5FGG - chains Z and a of the 28 polymer chains in the assembly; structure by X-ray diffraction, 2.70 A resolution.

# Chain Z
Molecule: Proteasome subunit beta type-6
Organism: Saccharomyces cerevisiae (strain ATCC 204508 / S288c)
Notes: EC 3.4.25.1
UniProtKB: P23724 (PSB6_YEAST); residues 1-222 here correspond to UniProt positions 20-241 (UniProt number = residue number + 19)
Sequence (222 residues; each row starts with the number of its first residue):
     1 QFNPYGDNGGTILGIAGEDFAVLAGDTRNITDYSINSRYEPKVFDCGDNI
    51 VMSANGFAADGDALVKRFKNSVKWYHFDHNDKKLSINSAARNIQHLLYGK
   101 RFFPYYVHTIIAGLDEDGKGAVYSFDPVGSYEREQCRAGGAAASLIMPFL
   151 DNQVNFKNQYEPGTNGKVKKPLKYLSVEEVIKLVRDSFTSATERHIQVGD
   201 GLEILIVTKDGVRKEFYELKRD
Ion coordination: Mg2+: Thr192, His195, Val198
Residues lining bound ligands: CARFILZOMIB, bound form (3BV; N-{(2S)-2-[(morpholin-4-ylacetyl)amino]-4-phenylbutanoyl}-L-leucyl-N-[(2R,3S,4S)-1,3-dihydroxy-2,6-dimethylheptan-4-yl]-L-phenylalaninamide): Arg101, Pro104, His108, Asp126, Pro127, Val128, Ser130

# Chain a
Molecule: Proteasome subunit beta type-7
Organism: Saccharomyces cerevisiae (strain ATCC 204508 / S288c)
Notes: EC 3.4.25.1
UniProtKB: P30657 (PSB7_YEAST); residues -12 to 233 here correspond to UniProt positions 21-266 (UniProt number = residue number + 33)
Sequence (246 residues; numbered -12 to 233; the number before each row is that of its first residue; numbers below 1 keep their minus sign (Thr-12 is residue -12)):
   -12 TQIANAGASPMVNTQQPIVTGTSVISMKYDNGVIIAADNLGSYGSLLRFN
    38 GVERLIPVGDNTVVGISGDISDMQHIERLLKDLVTENAYDNPLADAEEAL
    88 EPSYIFEYLATVMYQRRSKMNPLWNAIIVAGVQSNGDQFLRYVNLLGVTY
   138 SSPTLATGFGAHMANPLLRKVVDRESDIPKTTVQVAEEAIVNAMRVLYYR
   188 DARSSRNFSLAIIDKNTGLTFKKNLQVENMKWDFAKDIKGYGTQKI
Disordered / not traced: -12 to 0

# Chain Z / chain a interface
Pairs across the interface (38):
  Gln1(Z) with Thr1(a)
  Phe2(Z) with Arg104(a); Met107(a); Pro109(a), hydrophobic; Leu133(a), hydrophobic
  Asn3(Z) with Leu133(a)
  Pro4(Z) with Arg104(a), hydrogen bond (backbone-side chain); Met107(a), hydrophobic; Leu133(a)
  Asn8(Z) with Val135(a)
  Asn29(Z) with Tyr137(a)
  Ser34(Z) with His149(a), hydrogen bond
  Ile35(Z) with Arg156(a), hydrogen bond (backbone-side chain)
  Asn36(Z) with Tyr137(a), hydrogen bond; Ser139(a); Arg156(a)
  Ser37(Z) with Ser138(a), hydrogen bond (side chain-backbone)
  Glu40(Z) with Arg128(a), salt bridge; Tyr137(a); Ser138(a), hydrogen bond (side chain-backbone)
  Phe57(Z) with Arg104(a); Leu133(a); Val135(a), hydrophobic
  Ala59(Z) with Tyr101(a); Leu133(a); Gly134(a); Val135(a)
  Asp60(Z) with Tyr101(a), hydrogen bond; Arg104(a), salt bridge
  Asp62(Z) with Thr136(a), hydrogen bond
  Ala63(Z) with Tyr101(a)
  Lys66(Z) with Glu94(a), salt bridge
  Phe103(Z) with Arg104(a); Ser105(a)
  Tyr105(Z) with Tyr101(a)
  Glu218(Z) with Arg161(a), salt bridge
  Arg221(Z) with Asp160(a), salt bridge; Arg161(a)
Other interface residues (no listed pair), chain Z (24 interface residues in all): Tyr5, Arg38, Tyr39
Other interface residues (no listed pair), chain a (22 interface residues in all): Trp111, Leu132, Leu142

# Summary
24 residues of chain Z and 22 residues of chain a are in contact; the contacts include 8 hydrogen bonds and 5
salt bridges. Polar contacts include Glu40(Z)-Arg128(a), Asp60(Z)-Arg104(a) and Lys66(Z)-Glu94(a). Ligands of
chain Z: CARFILZOMIB, bound form. Thr192(Z), His195(Z) and Val198(Z) coordinate Mg2+.
Chain Z is Proteasome subunit beta type-6 and chain a is Proteasome subunit beta type-7, both from
Saccharomyces cerevisiae (strain ATCC 204508 / S288c); the structure, Yeast 20S proteasome beta5-L(-49S)_D17N
double mutant in complex with Carfilzomib, was determined by X-ray diffraction, deposited together with 5CZ4,
5CZ5, 5CZ6, 5CZ7, 5CZ8, 5CZ9 and 16 further entries.
